7TK7 - chains T and V of the 27 polymer chains in the assembly; structure by electron microscopy, 6.70 A resolution (low resolution: residue-level contacts below are approximate; hydrogen-bond / salt-bridge calls are withheld).

Chain T:
Molecule: ATP synthase subunit a
From: Saccharomyces cerevisiae
Reference sequence: P00854 (ATP6_YEAST); residues 1-249 here correspond to UniProt positions 11-259 (UniProt number = residue number + 10)
Sequence (249 residues; each row starts with the number of its first residue):
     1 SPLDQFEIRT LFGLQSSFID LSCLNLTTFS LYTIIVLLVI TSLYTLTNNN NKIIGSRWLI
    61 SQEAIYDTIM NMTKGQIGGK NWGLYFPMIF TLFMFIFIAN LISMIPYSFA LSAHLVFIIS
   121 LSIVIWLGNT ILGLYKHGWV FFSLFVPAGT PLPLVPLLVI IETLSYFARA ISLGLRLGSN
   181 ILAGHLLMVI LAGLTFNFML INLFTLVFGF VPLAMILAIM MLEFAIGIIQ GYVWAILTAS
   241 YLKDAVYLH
Unresolved in the structure: 1-25

Chain V:
Molecule: ATP synthase subunit d
From: Saccharomyces cerevisiae
Reference sequence: P30902 (ATP7_YEAST); residues 1-173 here correspond to UniProt positions 2-174 (UniProt number = residue number + 1)
Sequence (173 residues; each row starts with the number of its first residue):
     1 SLAKSAANKL DWAKVISSLR ITGSTATQLS SFKKRNDEAR RQLLELQSQP TEVDFSHYRS
    61 VLKNTSVIDK IESYVKQYKP VKIDASKQLQ VIESFEKHAM TNAKETESLV SKELKDLQST
   121 LDNIQSARPF DELTVDDLTK IKPEIDAKVE EMVKKGKWDV PGYKDRFGNL NVM
Unresolved in the structure: 1-2
UniProt features mapped onto this chain:
  - modified residue: S1 (N-acetylserine)

How chain T and chain V interact:
Contacting residue pairs (14; chain T residue first):
  N50(T) with T134(V)
  N51(T) with L133(V)
  I53(T) with D131(V)
  I54(T) with D131(V)
  A64(T) with L170(V)
  D67(T) with L170(V)
  T68(T) with L170(V)
  K80(T) with K155(V); G156(V)
  N81(T) with G156(V)
  W82(T) with G156(V)
  G83(T) with G156(V); K157(V)
  L84(T) with G156(V)
Also at the interface, not in a pair above, chain T (13 interface residues in all): K52
Also at the interface, not in a pair above, chain V (11 interface residues in all): E132, V135, N169, N171

Summary:
Chain T and chain V form an interface of 13 and 11 residues respectively.
Chain T is ATP synthase subunit a and chain V is ATP synthase subunit d, both from Saccharomyces cerevisiae;
the structure, Yeast ATP synthase State 1catalytic(b) with 10 mM ATP backbone model, was determined by
electron microscopy, deposited together with 7TJS, 7TJT, 7TJU, 7TJV, 7TJW, 7TJX and 30 further entries.
